PDB entry 6D3V | X-ray diffraction, 1.80 A resolution | chains A and B

# Chain A (and B)
Name: Trehalose phosphatase
Organism: Pseudomonas sp. HMSC75E02
Notes: chain B of this document is another copy of the same molecule, construct and numbering; everything in this record applies to it too
Reference sequence: A0A1S1GKD7 (A0A1S1GKD7_9PSED); residues 1-252 here = UniProt positions 1-252
Sequence (254 residues; row label = number of the first residue in the row; numbers below 1 keep their minus sign (Gly-1 is residue -1)):
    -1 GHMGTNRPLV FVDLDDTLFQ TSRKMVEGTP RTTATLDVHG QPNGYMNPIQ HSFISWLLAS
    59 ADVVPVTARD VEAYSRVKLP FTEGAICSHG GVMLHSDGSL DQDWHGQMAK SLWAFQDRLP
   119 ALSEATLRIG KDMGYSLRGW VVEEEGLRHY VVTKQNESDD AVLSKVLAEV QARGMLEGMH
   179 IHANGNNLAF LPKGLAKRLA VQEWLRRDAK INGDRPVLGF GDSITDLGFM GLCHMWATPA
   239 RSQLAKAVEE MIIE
Unresolved in the structure: 250-252
Sequence notes: expression tag (-1 to 0)
Metal / ion sites: Ni2+ site 1: His0, His49 (shared with His0(B), His49(B) of chain B); Ni2+ site 2: Asp11, Asp13, Asp220 (together with acetic acid)

# Chain A / chain B interface
Pairs across the interface (47; chain A residue first):
  Pro6(A) with Trp54(B), hydrophobic
  Ile47(A) with Asp212(B); Arg213(B); Pro214(B); His232(B)
  Ser50(A) with Pro214(B)
  Phe51(A) with Pro214(B); Leu216(B), hydrophobic; Met233(B), hydrophobic
  Trp54(A) with Pro6(B), hydrophobic; Trp54(B), hydrophobic; Ser58(B), hydrogen bond (side chain-backbone)
  Ser58(A) with Trp54(B), hydrogen bond (backbone-side chain)
  Asp212(A) with Ile47(B)
  Arg213(A) with Ile47(B)
  Pro214(A) with Ile47(B); Ser50(B); Phe51(B)
  Leu216(A) with Phe51(B), hydrophobic
  Phe218(A) with Met233(B), hydrophobic
  Leu225(A) with Val246(B), hydrophobic
  Cys231(A) with Ala238(B)
  His232(A) with Ile47(B); Pro237(B); Ala238(B), hydrogen bond (backbone-backbone)
  Met233(A) with Phe51(B), hydrophobic; Phe218(B), hydrophobic; Thr236(B); Pro237(B)
  Trp234(A) with Trp234(B), hydrophobic; Ala235(B); Thr236(B), hydrogen bond (backbone-backbone)
  Ala235(A) with Trp234(B); Ala235(B), hydrophobic
  Thr236(A) with Met233(B); Trp234(B), hydrogen bond (backbone-backbone)
  Pro237(A) with His232(B); Met233(B)
  Ala238(A) with Cys231(B); His232(B), hydrogen bond (backbone-backbone)
  Ala245(A) with Met249(B)
  Val246(A) with Leu225(B), hydrophobic; Val246(B), hydrophobic; Met249(B), hydrophobic
  Met249(A) with Ala245(B); Val246(B), hydrophobic; Met249(B), hydrophobic
Interface residues without a listed pair, chain A (26 interface residues in all): Ala59, Leu242, Ala243
Interface residues without a listed pair, chain B (26 interface residues in all): Ala59, Leu242, Ala243

# Summary
Chain A and chain B each contribute 26 residues to their interface; the contacts include 6 hydrogen bonds.
Polar pairs include Trp54(A)-Ser58(B), His232(A)-Ala238(B) and Trp234(A)-Thr236(B). His0(A) and His49(A)
coordinate Ni2+ site 1. Asp11(A), Asp13(A) and Asp220(A) coordinate Ni2+ site 2.
Both chains are Trehalose phosphatase (Pseudomonas sp. HMSC75E02). Entry 6D3V (Chromosomal
trehalose-6-phosphate phosphatase from P. aeruginosa) was determined by X-ray diffraction (same publication as
6CJ0).
